PDB entry 6U32 | X-ray diffraction, 1.80 A resolution | chain A

Chain A:
Name: HaloTag
Organism: Rhodococcus sp
Chain sequence (297 residues; each row starts with the number of its first residue):
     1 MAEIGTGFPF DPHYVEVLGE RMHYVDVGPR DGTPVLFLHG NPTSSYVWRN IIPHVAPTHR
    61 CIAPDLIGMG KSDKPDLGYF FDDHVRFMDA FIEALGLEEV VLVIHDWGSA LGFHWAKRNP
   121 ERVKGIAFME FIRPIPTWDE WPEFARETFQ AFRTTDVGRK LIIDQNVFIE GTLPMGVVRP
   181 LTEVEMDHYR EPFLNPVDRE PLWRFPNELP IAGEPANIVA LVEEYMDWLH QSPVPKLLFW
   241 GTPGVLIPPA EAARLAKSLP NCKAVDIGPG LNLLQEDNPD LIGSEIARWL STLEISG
Unresolved in the structure: 1-3, 296-297
Covalent attachments: compound PVY linked to D106
Ligand contacts: PVY (9-[2-carboxy-5-({2-[2-(hexyloxy)ethoxy]ethyl}carbamoyl)phenyl]-6-(dimethylamino)-N,N-dimethyl-3H-xanthen-3-iminium): N41, W107, F144, A145, T148, F149, F152, L161, Q165, V167, F168, E170, G171, T172, P174, M175, G176, V245, L246, N272
From the paper describing this entry:
  - binding site for PVY: D106

In short:
Compound PVY is covalently linked to D106. From the paper: a binding site for PVY at D106.
Chain A is HaloTag (Rhodococcus sp); the structure, Crystal structure of HaloTag bound to
tetramethylrhodamine-HaloTag ligand, was determined by X-ray diffraction together with 6U2M from the same
study.
